Entry 8XZJ (electron microscopy, 3.00 A resolution); this record covers chains B and G of the 6 polymer chains in the assembly.

Chain B:
Name: Guanine nucleotide-binding protein G(I)/G(S)/G(T) subunit beta-1
Source organism: Homo sapiens
UniProtKB: P62873 (GBB1_HUMAN); residue numbers follow UniProt; this construct covers 2-340
Chain sequence (339 residues; each row starts with the number of its first residue):
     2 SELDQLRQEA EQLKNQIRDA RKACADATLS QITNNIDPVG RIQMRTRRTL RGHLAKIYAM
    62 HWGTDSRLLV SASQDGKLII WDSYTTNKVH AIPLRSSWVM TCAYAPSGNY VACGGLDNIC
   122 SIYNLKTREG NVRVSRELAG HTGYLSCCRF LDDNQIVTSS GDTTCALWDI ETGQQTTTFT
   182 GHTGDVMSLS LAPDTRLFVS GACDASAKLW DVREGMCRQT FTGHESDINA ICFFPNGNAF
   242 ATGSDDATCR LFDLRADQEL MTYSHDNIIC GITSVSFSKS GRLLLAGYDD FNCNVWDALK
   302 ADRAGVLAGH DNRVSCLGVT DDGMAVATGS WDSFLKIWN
Swiss-Prot annotation at these positions:
  - modified residue: S2 (N-acetylserine), H266 (Phosphohistidine)
  - natural variant: L30 (L30F: In MRD42; uncertain significance), R52 (R52G: In MRD42), G64 (G64V: In MRD42), D76 (D76E: In MRD42; D76G: In MRD42), G77 (G77S: In MRD42), K78 (K78R: In MRD42), I80 (I80N: In MRD42; I80T: In MRD42), H91 (H91R: In MRD42; uncertain significance), A92 (A92T: In MRD42), P94 (P94S: In MRD42), L95 (L95P: In MRD42), R96 (R96L: In MRD42), 5 further natural variant entries in UniProt

Chain G:
Name: Guanine nucleotide-binding protein G(I)/G(S)/G(O) subunit gamma-2
Source organism: Homo sapiens
UniProtKB: P59768 (GBG2_HUMAN); residue numbers follow UniProt; this construct covers 1-71
Chain sequence (71 residues; each row starts with the number of its first residue):
     1 MASNNTASIA QARKLVEQLK MEANIDRIKV SKAAADLMAY CEAHAKEDPL LTPVPASENP
    61 FREKKFFCAI L
Disordered / not traced: 1-4, 63-71
Swiss-Prot annotation at these positions:
  - modified residue: A2 (N-acetylalanine), C68 (Cysteine methyl ester)
  - lipidation: C68 (S-geranylgeranyl cysteine)

How chain B and chain G interact:
Residue-residue contacts (91; chain B residue first):
  E3(B) - I9(G)
  E3(B) - R13(G)  salt bridge
  L4(B) - S8(G)
  L4(B) - I9(G)
  L4(B) - A12(G)  hydrophobic
  L7(B) - I9(G)
  L7(B) - A12(G)  hydrophobic
  L7(B) - R13(G)
  L7(B) - V16(G)
  E10(B) - V16(G)
  A11(B) - L15(G)  hydrophobic
  A11(B) - V16(G)
  L14(B) - V16(G)
  L14(B) - L19(G)  hydrophobic
  L14(B) - K20(G)
  K15(B) - L19(G)
  I18(B) - L19(G)  hydrophobic
  I18(B) - A23(G)  hydrophobic
  I18(B) - R27(G)
  A21(B) - R27(G)
  A24(B) - K29(G)  hydrogen bond (backbone-side chain)
  C25(B) - R27(G)
  C25(B) - I28(G)  hydrogen bond (side chain-backbone)
  C25(B) - K29(G)
  C25(B) - V30(G)  hydrogen bond (backbone-backbone)
  A26(B) - V30(G)  hydrophobic
  D27(B) - K29(G)
  D27(B) - V30(G)
  D27(B) - S31(G)  hydrogen bond
  A28(B) - V30(G)
  L30(B) - A34(G)  hydrophobic
  I33(B) - A34(G)  hydrophobic
  I33(B) - M38(G)
  T34(B) - M38(G)
  I37(B) - M38(G)  hydrophobic
  V40(B) - L51(G)  hydrophobic
  I43(B) - L50(G)
  M45(B) - L50(G)  hydrophobic
  R48(B) - N59(G)
  R48(B) - F61(G)
  R49(B) - F61(G)  hydrogen bond (side chain-backbone)
  S84(B) - F61(G)
  Y85(B) - P60(G)
  Y85(B) - F61(G)  hydrophobic
  M217(B) - M21(G)  hydrophobic
  C218(B) - Q18(G)  hydrogen bond (backbone-side chain)
  C218(B) - E22(G)
  R219(B) - E22(G)
  Q220(B) - E22(G)
  T221(B) - E22(G)  hydrogen bond
  F235(B) - L37(G)  hydrophobic
  F235(B) - Y40(G)  hydrophobic
  F235(B) - C41(G)  hydrophobic
  P236(B) - Y40(G)
  N237(B) - L37(G)
  N237(B) - Y40(G)
  A240(B) - L37(G)  hydrophobic
  D254(B) - A33(G)
  R256(B) - D26(G)
  R256(B) - R27(G)
  R256(B) - I28(G)  hydrogen bond (backbone-backbone)
  R256(B) - D36(G)  salt bridge
  A257(B) - I28(G)
  D258(B) - R27(G)  salt bridge
  Q259(B) - V30(G)
  L261(B) - V30(G)  hydrophobic
  L261(B) - L37(G)  hydrophobic
  S279(B) - D48(G)  hydrogen bond
  K280(B) - E47(G)
  K280(B) - D48(G)  hydrogen bond (backbone-side chain)
  S281(B) - Y40(G)
  S281(B) - C41(G)  hydrogen bond (backbone-side chain)
  S281(B) - H44(G)
  S281(B) - D48(G)  hydrogen bond
  G282(B) - C41(G)
  R283(B) - C41(G)
  R283(B) - L51(G)
  L284(B) - L50(G)
  L284(B) - L51(G)
  L300(B) - C41(G)  hydrophobic
  D323(B) - P49(G)
  G324(B) - P49(G)
  G324(B) - L50(G)
  M325(B) - P49(G)  hydrophobic
  M325(B) - L50(G)
  M325(B) - E58(G)
  M325(B) - P60(G)
  A326(B) - F61(G)  hydrophobic
  V327(B) - L50(G)  hydrophobic
  I338(B) - F61(G)  hydrophobic
  N340(B) - N59(G)  hydrogen bond
Also at the interface, not in a pair above, chain B (61 interface residues in all): R8, Q17, R22, W63, S67, L252, V320
Also at the interface, not in a pair above, chain G (40 interface residues in all): I25, A35, E42, A45, V54

In short:
61 residues of chain B and 40 residues of chain G are in contact; the contacts include 13 hydrogen bonds and 3
salt bridges. Polar contacts include E3(B)-R13(G), R256(B)-D36(G) and D258(B)-R27(G).
Here chain B is Guanine nucleotide-binding protein G(I)/G(S)/G(T) subunit beta-1 and chain G is Guanine
nucleotide-binding protein G(I)/G(S)/G(O) subunit gamma-2, both from Homo sapiens. Entry 8XZJ (Cryo-EM
structure of the WN353-bound human APLNR-Gi complex) was determined by electron microscopy, deposited together
with 8XZG, 8XZF, 8XZH and 8XZI.
